4KP3 - chains A and E of the 6 polymer chains in the assembly; structure by X-ray diffraction, 2.40 A resolution.

[Chain A]
Name: Unconventional myosin-Va
Organism: Mus musculus
Notes: fragment: Globular Tail Domain (GTD)
Reference sequence: Q99104 (MYO5A_MOUSE); numbering as in UniProt (aligned over 1469-1853)
Chain sequence (404 residues; row label = number of the first residue in the row):
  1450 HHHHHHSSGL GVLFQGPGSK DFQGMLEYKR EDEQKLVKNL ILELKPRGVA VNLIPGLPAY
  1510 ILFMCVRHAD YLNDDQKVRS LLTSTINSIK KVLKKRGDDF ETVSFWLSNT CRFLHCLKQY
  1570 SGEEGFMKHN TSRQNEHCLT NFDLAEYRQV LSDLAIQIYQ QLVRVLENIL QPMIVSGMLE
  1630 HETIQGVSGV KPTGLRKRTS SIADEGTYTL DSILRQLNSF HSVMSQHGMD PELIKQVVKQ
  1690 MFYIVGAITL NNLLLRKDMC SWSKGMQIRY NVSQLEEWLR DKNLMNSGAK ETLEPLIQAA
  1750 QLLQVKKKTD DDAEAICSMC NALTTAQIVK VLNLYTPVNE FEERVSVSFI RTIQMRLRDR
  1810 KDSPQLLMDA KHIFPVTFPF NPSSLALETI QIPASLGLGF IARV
Not modelled in the structure: 1450-1469, 1633-1655
Sequence notes: expression tag (1450-1468); engineered mutation Ser1674 (Cys in Q99104)
From the paper describing this entry:
  - mutagenesis - I1535E, K1539E: decreased binding to Gran
  - disease-associated variants - I1510N, M1513K, D1519G: decreased stability (proposed by the authors, not directly observed)

[Chain E]
Name: Melanophilin
Organism: Mus musculus
Notes: fragment: Globular Tail Binding Domain (GTBD)
Reference sequence: Q91V27 (MELPH_MOUSE); residue numbers follow UniProt; this construct covers 170-208
Chain sequence (43 residues; each row starts with the number of its first residue):
   166 GPGSDLDTEA RDQPLNSKKK KRLLSFRDVD FEEDSDHLVQ PCS
Not modelled in the structure: 166-183, 198-208
Sequence notes: expression tag (166-169)
From the paper describing this entry:
  - mutagenesis - D193A: unchanged binding to Unconventional myosin-Va (chain A)

[Interface between chain A and chain E]
Residue-residue contacts (34):
  Asp1524(A) - Arg187(E)  salt bridge
  Val1527(A) - Leu189(E)  hydrophobic
  Arg1528(A) - Ser190(E)  hydrogen bond (side chain-backbone)
  Arg1528(A) - Phe191(E)
  Arg1528(A) - Asp195(E)  salt bridge
  Leu1531(A) - Phe191(E)  hydrophobic
  Thr1532(A) - Asp195(E)
  Thr1532(A) - Phe196(E)
  Ile1535(A) - Phe196(E)  hydrophobic
  Asn1536(A) - Phe196(E)
  Asn1536(A) - Glu197(E)  hydrogen bond (side chain-backbone)
  Lys1539(A) - Glu197(E)  salt bridge
  Ser1570(A) - Lys186(E)  hydrogen bond (backbone-side chain)
  Leu1588(A) - Lys186(E)
  Thr1589(A) - Lys184(E)
  Thr1589(A) - Lys186(E)
  Asn1590(A) - Lys184(E)  hydrogen bond
  Asn1590(A) - Lys186(E)
  Asn1590(A) - Arg187(E)  hydrogen bond (backbone-backbone)
  Phe1591(A) - Lys186(E)
  Phe1591(A) - Arg187(E)
  Phe1591(A) - Leu189(E)  hydrophobic
  Asp1592(A) - Lys186(E)
  Asp1592(A) - Arg187(E)  hydrogen bond (backbone-backbone)
  Asp1592(A) - Leu188(E)
  Asp1592(A) - Leu189(E)  hydrogen bond (backbone-backbone)
  Leu1593(A) - Leu189(E)  hydrophobic
  Glu1595(A) - Leu188(E)
  Glu1595(A) - Leu189(E)
  Glu1595(A) - Ser190(E)
  Glu1595(A) - Phe191(E)  hydrogen bond (side chain-backbone)
  Glu1595(A) - Arg192(E)  salt bridge
  Tyr1596(A) - Phe191(E)  hydrophobic
  Val1599(A) - Phe196(E)  hydrophobic
Also at the interface, not in a pair above, chain A (20 interface residues in all): Gly1571, Ala1594
Interface features reported in the paper:
  - pairs named by the authors: Arg1528(A)-Phe191(E) (cation-pi contact)
  - interface residues, chain A: Arg1528(A)
  - hot spots on chain A (mutagenesis) - K1539E: abolished binding to Melanophilin (chain E)
  - hot spots on chain E (mutagenesis) - F191Q, F196Q: decreased binding to Unconventional myosin-Va (chain A)

[Overview]
20 residues of chain A and 11 residues of chain E are in contact, with 8 hydrogen bonds and 4 salt bridges.
Polar contacts include Asp1524(A)-Arg187(E), Arg1528(A)-Asp195(E) and Lys1539(A)-Glu197(E). The paper
describes a cation-pi contact between Arg1528(A) and Phe191(E). The paper reports that I1510N, M1513K and
D1519G of chain A reduce stability; the interface residue Arg1528(A); 8 substitutions were tested in all.
Here chain A is Unconventional myosin-Va and chain E is Melanophilin, both from Mus musculus. Entry 4KP3
(Crystal Structure of MyoVa-GTD in Complex with Two Cargos) was determined by X-ray diffraction (same
publication as 3WB8).
